Entry 1Z0W (X-ray diffraction, 1.20 A resolution); this record covers chain A.

Chain A:
Protein: Putative protease La homolog type
From: Archaeoglobus fulgidus
Notes: EC 3.4.21.53; fragment: proteolytic domain
UniProt: O29883 (LONH_ARCFU); residues 415-621 here = UniProt positions 415-621
Sequence (207 residues; numbered 415 to 621; the number before each row is that of its first residue):
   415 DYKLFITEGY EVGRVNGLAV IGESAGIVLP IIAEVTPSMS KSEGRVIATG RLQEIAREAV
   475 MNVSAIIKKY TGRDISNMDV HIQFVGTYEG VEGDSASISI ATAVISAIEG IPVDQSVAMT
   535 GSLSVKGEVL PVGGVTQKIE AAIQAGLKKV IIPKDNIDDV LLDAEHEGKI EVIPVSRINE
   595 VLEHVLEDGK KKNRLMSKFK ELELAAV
Unresolved in the structure: 415, 454-456
Metal / ion sites: Ca2+ site 1 near E585 (its only coordinating residue here); Ca2+ site 2: V586, V621
UniProt features mapped onto this chain:
  - active site: S509, K552
  - mutagenesis: E506 (E506A: Slightly decreases proteolytic activity), D508 (D508A: No effect), S509 (S509A: Completely abolishes proteolytic activity)
Reported in the primary citation:
  - catalytic residues: S509
  - catalytic residues: K552 (proposed by the authors, not directly observed)
  - contacts within the chain: D508-K552 (salt bridge), D508-T534 (hydrogen bond), D508-G535 (backbone contact), E472-S509, G547-K552 (backbone contact), T534-K552 (hydrogen bond)
  - mutagenesis - S509A: abolished catalytic activity
  - mutagenesis - D508A: unchanged catalytic activity
  - mutagenesis - E506A: decreased catalytic activity
  - conformationally variable residues (loop rearrangement, order/disorder transition): Y416, S454 to S456, S509

In short:
V586 and V621 form the Ca2+ site 2. Curated annotation (UniProt) lists active-site residues S509 and K552 and
3 mutagenesis sites. From the paper: catalytic residues S509 and K552; S509A abolishes catalytic activity; 3
substitutions were tested in all.
Chain A is Putative protease La homolog type (Archaeoglobus fulgidus); the structure, Crystal Structure of A.
fulgidus Lon proteolytic domain at 1.2A resolution, was determined by X-ray diffraction, deposited together
with 1Z0B, 1Z0C, 1Z0E and 1Z0G.
